PDB entry 2R0N | X-ray diffraction, 2.30 A resolution | chain A

# Chain A
Name: Glutaryl-CoA dehydrogenase
Organism: Homo sapiens
Notes: EC 1.3.99.7
Reference sequence: Q92947 (GCDH_HUMAN); residues 1-394 here correspond to UniProt positions 45-438 (UniProt number = residue number + 44)
Sequence (394 residues; each row starts with the number of its first residue):
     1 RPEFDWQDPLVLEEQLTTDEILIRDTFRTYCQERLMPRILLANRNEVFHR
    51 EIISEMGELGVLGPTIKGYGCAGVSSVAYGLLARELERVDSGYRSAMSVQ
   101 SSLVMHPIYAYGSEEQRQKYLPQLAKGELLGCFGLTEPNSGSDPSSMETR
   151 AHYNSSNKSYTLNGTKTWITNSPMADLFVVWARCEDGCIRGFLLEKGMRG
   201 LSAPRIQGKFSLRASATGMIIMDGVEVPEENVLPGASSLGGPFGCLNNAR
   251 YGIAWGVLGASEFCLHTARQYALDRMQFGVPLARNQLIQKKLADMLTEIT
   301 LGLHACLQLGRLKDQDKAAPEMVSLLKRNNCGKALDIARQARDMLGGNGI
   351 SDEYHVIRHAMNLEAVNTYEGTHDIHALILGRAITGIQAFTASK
Disordered / not traced: 1-2, 393-394
Small-molecule neighbours:
  - FAD (flavin-adenine dinucleotide): Phe133, Gly134, Leu135, Thr136, Ser140, Gly141, Ser142, Trp168, Ile169, Thr170, Leu212, Thr217, Ala365, Thr368, Tyr369, Glu370, Gly371, Thr372, Asp374, Ile375, Leu378, Phe390
  - 3-thiaglutaryl-CoA (TGC): Arg94, Ser95, Ser98, Val99, Leu103, Phe133, Leu135, Thr136, Gly141, Ser142, Pro144, Thr170, Ser237, Ser238, Leu239, Gly240, Phe243, Gly244, Leu246, Asn247, Arg250, Ile253, Pro320, Tyr369, Glu370, Gly371, Ile375, Ile379, Arg382, Phe390
Curated features (UniProtKB/Swiss-Prot):
  - active site: Glu370 (Proton acceptor)
  - binding site (substrate): Arg94, Ser95, Ser142, Phe243 to Arg250, Gly371
  - binding site (FAD): Phe133 to Ser142, Trp168 to Thr170, Arg275, Gln286, Asp343 to Gly347, Thr372 to Asp374, Phe390
  - modified residue: Lys196 (N6-acetyllysine)

# Overview
Bound to chain A: flavin-adenine dinucleotide and 3-thiaglutaryl-CoA. Curated annotation (UniProt) lists
active-site residue Glu370, 12 substrate-binding residues and 24 FAD-binding residues.
Chain A is Glutaryl-CoA dehydrogenase (Homo sapiens); the structure, The effect of a Glu370Asp mutation in
Glutaryl-CoA Dehydrogenase on Proton Transfer to the Dienolate Intermediate, was determined by X-ray
diffraction (same publication as 2R0M).
